7WML - chains A and B; structure by X-ray diffraction, 2.67 A resolution.

Chain A:
Protein: Isoform Beta-2 of Thyroid hormone receptor beta
From: Homo sapiens
UniProt: P10828 (THB_HUMAN), isoform P10828-2; residues 202-461 here correspond to UniProt positions 217-476 (UniProt number = residue number + 15)
Sequence (260 residues; each row starts with the number of its first residue):
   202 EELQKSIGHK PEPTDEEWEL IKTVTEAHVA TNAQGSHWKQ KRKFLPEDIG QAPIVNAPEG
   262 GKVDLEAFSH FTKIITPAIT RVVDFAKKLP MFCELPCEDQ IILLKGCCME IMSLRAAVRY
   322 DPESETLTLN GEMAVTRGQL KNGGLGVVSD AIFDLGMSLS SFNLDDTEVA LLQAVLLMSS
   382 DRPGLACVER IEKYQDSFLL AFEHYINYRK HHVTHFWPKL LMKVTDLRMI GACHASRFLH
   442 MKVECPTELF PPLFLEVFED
Unresolved in the structure: 202-210, 237-238, 248-262, 443-446, 460-461
Disulfides: Cys-434 forms a disulfide with the same residue of a neighbouring copy of this chain
Small-molecule neighbours: 9IQ (2-[[7-[4-(3,5-dimethylphenyl)carbonyl-2,6-dimethyl-phenoxy]-1-ethoxy-4-oxidanyl-isoquinolin-3-yl]carbonylamino]ethanoic acid): Thr-232, Asn-233, Ala-234, Phe-269, Phe-272, Thr-273, Ile-275, Ile-276, Ala-279, Arg-282, Val-283, Met-310, Met-313, Ser-314, Arg-316, Ala-317, Leu-328, Thr-329, Leu-330, Asn-331, Leu-341, Gly-344, Gly-345, Leu-346, Ile-353, His-435, Arg-438, Phe-439, His-441, Phe-451, Phe-455

Chain B:
Protein: Nuclear receptor coactivator 2
From: Homo sapiens
UniProt: Q15596 (NCOA2_HUMAN); residues 741-751 here = UniProt positions 741-751
Sequence (11 residues; each row starts with the number of its first residue):
   741 ENALLRYLLD K

Interface between chain A and chain B:
Residue-residue contacts - 16 pairs, chain A then chain B:
  Lys-288(A) / Leu-748(B)
  Lys-288(A) / Leu-749(B)
  Lys-288(A) / Lys-751(B)
  Phe-293(A) / Leu-749(B)  hydrophobic
  Glu-299(A) / Arg-746(B)  salt bridge
  Gln-301(A) / Leu-749(B)
  Ile-302(A) / Asn-742(B)
  Ile-302(A) / Leu-745(B)  hydrophobic
  Ile-302(A) / Arg-746(B)
  Leu-305(A) / Leu-749(B)  hydrophobic
  Lys-306(A) / Asn-742(B)  hydrogen bond
  Leu-454(A) / Leu-748(B)  hydrophobic
  Glu-457(A) / Asn-742(B)  hydrogen bond (side chain-backbone)
  Glu-457(A) / Ala-743(B)  hydrogen bond (side chain-backbone)
  Glu-457(A) / Leu-744(B)  hydrogen bond (side chain-backbone)
  Glu-457(A) / Leu-745(B)  hydrogen bond (side chain-backbone)
Interface residues without a listed pair, chain A (11 interface residues in all): Val-284, Val-458
Interface residues without a listed pair, chain B (9 interface residues in all): Glu-741

Overview:
11 residues of chain A and 9 residues of chain B are in contact, with 5 hydrogen bonds and 1 salt bridge.
Polar pairs include Glu-299(A)/Arg-746(B), Lys-306(A)/Asn-742(B) and Glu-457(A)/Asn-742(B). Bound to chain A:
compound 9IQ.
Chain A is Isoform Beta-2 of Thyroid hormone receptor beta and chain B is Nuclear receptor coactivator 2, both
from Homo sapiens; the structure, A novel chemical derivative(85) of THRB agonist, was determined by X-ray
diffraction together with 7WLX, 7WMG, 7WMH, 7WMJ, 7WMN and 7WMO from the same study.
